Entry 8FVH (electron microscopy, 3.10 A resolution); this record covers chains G and H of the 36 polymer chains in the assembly.

== Chain G (and H) ==
Molecule: E217 head-to-tail connector protein gp27
Source organism: Pseudomonas phage vB_PaeM_E217
Notes: chain H of this document is another copy of the same molecule, construct and numbering; everything in this record applies to it too
Reference sequence: A0A2K8HNR2 (A0A2K8HNR2_9CAUD); residues 1-155 here = UniProt positions 1-155
Sequence (155 residues; each row starts with the number of its first residue):
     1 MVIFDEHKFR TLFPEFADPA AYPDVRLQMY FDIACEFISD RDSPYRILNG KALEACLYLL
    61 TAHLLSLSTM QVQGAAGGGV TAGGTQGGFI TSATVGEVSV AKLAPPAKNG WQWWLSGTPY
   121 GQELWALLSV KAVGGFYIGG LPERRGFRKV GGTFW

== Interface between chain G and chain H ==
Residue-residue contacts - 62 pairs, chain G then chain H:
  M1(G) with K51(H)
  R26(G) with T11(H), hydrogen bond (side chain-backbone); L12(H); P14(H)
  M29(G) with L12(H), hydrophobic
  D32(G) with K51(H)
  I33(G) with L12(H), hydrophobic
  C35(G) with K51(H), hydrogen bond
  E36(G) with K51(H); A52(H); K131(H), hydrogen bond (backbone-side chain)
  F37(G) with L127(H), hydrophobic; V130(H)
  L64(G) with E123(H)
  Q71(G) with P119(H)
  V72(G) with P14(H), hydrophobic
  A82(G) with S66(H), hydrogen bond (backbone-side chain); T69(H); M70(H), hydrophobic; G74(H)
  G83(G) with S66(H); M70(H); T118(H); P119(H)
  T85(G) with P119(H)
  Q86(G) with G88(H), hydrogen bond (side chain-backbone); F89(H); I90(H), hydrogen bond (side chain-backbone); K102(H), hydrogen bond (backbone-side chain); G117(H), hydrogen bond (side chain-backbone)
  G87(G) with F89(H); Q122(H)
  F89(G) with K102(H); L103(H), hydrogen bond (backbone-backbone)
  I90(G) with V100(H), hydrophobic; A101(H); K102(H)
  T91(G) with A101(H), hydrogen bond (backbone-backbone)
  S92(G) with V100(H); A101(H), hydrogen bond (backbone-backbone)
  A93(G) with S99(H)
  T94(G) with E97(H); V98(H); S99(H), hydrogen bond (backbone-backbone)
  V95(G) with E97(H)
  G96(G) with E97(H), hydrogen bond (backbone-backbone)
  A104(G) with L103(H), hydrophobic
  P105(G) with L103(H)
  G110(G) with W125(H)
  W111(G) with V130(H), hydrophobic
  W113(G) with F89(H), hydrophobic; L103(H), hydrogen bond (side chain-backbone); A104(H); P105(H); Q122(H)
  W114(G) with E123(H); A126(H), hydrophobic
  L141(G) with R144(H); V150(H), hydrophobic; T153(H)
  P142(G) with V150(H)
  E143(G) with V150(H)
Interface residues without a listed pair, chain G (38 interface residues in all): Y30, G84, A107, K108, N109
Interface residues without a listed pair, chain H (38 interface residues in all): E15, P106, S129, K149

== In short ==
Chain G and chain H each contribute 38 residues to their interface, with 14 hydrogen bonds. Among the polar
pairs are R26(G)-T11(H), C35(G)-K51(H) and E36(G)-K131(H).
Chain G and chain H are both E217 head-to-tail connector protein gp27 (Pseudomonas phage vB_PaeM_E217); the
structure, Pseudomonas phage E217 neck (portal, head-to-tail connector, collar and gateway proteins), was
determined by electron microscopy, deposited together with 8ENV, 8FRS, 8FUV and 8FVG.
